PDB entry 5B24 | X-ray diffraction, 3.60 A resolution | chains D and I of the 10 polymer chains in the assembly

== Chain D ==
Name: Histone H2B type 1-J
Source organism: Homo sapiens
Reference sequence: P06899 (H2B1J_HUMAN); residues 0-125 here correspond to UniProt positions 1-126 (UniProt number = residue number + 1)
Sequence (129 residues; each row starts with the number of its first residue; numbers below 1 keep their minus sign (Gly-3 is residue -3)):
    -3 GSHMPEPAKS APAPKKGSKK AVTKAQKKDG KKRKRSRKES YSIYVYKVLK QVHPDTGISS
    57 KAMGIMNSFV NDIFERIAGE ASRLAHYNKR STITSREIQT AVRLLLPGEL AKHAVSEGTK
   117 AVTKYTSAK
Disordered / not traced: -3 to 31, 125
Differences from the reference sequence: expression tag (-3 to -1)
UniProt features mapped onto this chain:
  - modified residue: Pro1 (N-acetylproline), Glu2 (ADP-ribosyl glutamic acid), Lys5 (N6-(2-hydroxyisobutyryl)lysine), Ser6 (ADP-ribosylserine), Lys11 (N6-(beta-hydroxybutyryl)lysine), Lys12 (N6-(2-hydroxyisobutyryl)lysine), Ser14 (Phosphoserine), Lys15 (N6-acetyllysine), Lys16 (N6-(beta-hydroxybutyryl)lysine), Lys20 (N6-(2-hydroxyisobutyryl)lysine), Lys23 (N6-(2-hydroxyisobutyryl)lysine), Lys24 (N6-(2-hydroxyisobutyryl)lysine), Lys34 (N6-(2-hydroxyisobutyryl)lysine), Glu35 (PolyADP-ribosyl glutamic acid), Ser36 (Phosphoserine), Lys43 (N6-(2-hydroxyisobutyryl)lysine), Lys46 (N6-(2-hydroxyisobutyryl)lysine), Lys57 (N6,N6-dimethyllysine), Arg79 (Dimethylated arginine), Lys85 (N6,N6,N6-trimethyllysine) and 6 more in UniProt
  - glycosylation: Ser112 (O-linked (GlcNAc) serine)
  - cross-link (Glycyl lysine isopeptide (Lys-Gly)): Lys5 (interchain with G-Cter in SUMO2), Lys20 (interchain with G-Cter in SUMO2), Lys34 (interchain with G-Cter in ubiquitin), Lys120 (interchain with G-Cter in ubiquitin)

== Chain I ==
Molecule: 145-nt DNA strand
Source organism: Homo sapiens
Sequence (145 nucleotides; row label = number of the first residue in the row):
     1 ATCAATATCC ACCTGCAGAT TCTACCAAAA GTGTATTTGG AAACTGCTCC ATCAAAAGGC
    61 ATGTTCAGCT GAATTCAGCT GAACATGCCT TTTGATGGAG CAGTTTCCAA ATACACXTTG
   121 GTAGAATCTG CAGGTGGATA TTGAT
Modified positions: TTD (cis-syn cyclobutane thymine dimer) at position 117

== Chain D / chain I interface ==
Contacting residue pairs - 13 pairs, chain D then chain I:
  Ser32(D) - DG103(I)  sugar contact
  Tyr42(D) - DT20(I)  hydrogen bond to the phosphate
  Tyr42(D) - DT21(I)  phosphate contact
  Gly53(D) - DT20(I)  phosphate contact
  Ile54(D) - DA19(I)  sugar contact
  Ile54(D) - DT20(I)  hydrogen bond to the phosphate
  Ser55(D) - DA19(I)  phosphate contact
  Ser56(D) - DA19(I)  hydrogen bond to the phosphate
  Arg86(D) - DG39(I)  hydrogen bond to the phosphate
  Arg86(D) - DG40(I)  salt bridge to the phosphate
  Ser87(D) - DT38(I)  hydrogen bond to the phosphate
  Ser87(D) - DG39(I)  hydrogen bond to the phosphate
  Thr88(D) - DG39(I)  hydrogen bond to the phosphate
Also at the interface, not in a pair above, chain D (10 interface residues in all): Arg33
Also at the interface, not in a pair above, chain I (9 interface residues in all): DA27, DA28

== Overview ==
Chain D and chain I form an interface of 10 and 9 residues respectively; the contacts include 7 hydrogen bonds
and 1 salt bridge. Polar pairs include Tyr42(D)-DT20(I), Ile54(D)-DT20(I) and Ser56(D)-DA19(I).
Chain D is Histone H2B type 1-J and chain I is a 145-nt DNA strand, both from Homo sapiens; the structure, The
crystal structure of the nucleosome containing cyclobutane pyrimidine dimer, was determined by X-ray
diffraction.
